PDB entry 7DNK | electron microscopy, 6.41 A resolution (low resolution: residue-level contacts below are approximate; hydrogen-bond / salt-bridge calls are withheld) | chains C and E of the 7 polymer chains in the assembly

== Chain C (and E) ==
Name: Major capsid protein L1
Source organism: Human papillomavirus type 58
Notes: chain E of this document is another copy of the same molecule, construct and numbering; everything in this record applies to it too
Reference sequence: P26535 (VL1_HPV58); residues -25 to 498 here correspond to UniProt positions 1-524 (UniProt number = residue number + 26)
Chain sequence (524 residues; row label = number of the first residue in the row; numbers below 1 keep their minus sign (Met-25 is residue -25)):
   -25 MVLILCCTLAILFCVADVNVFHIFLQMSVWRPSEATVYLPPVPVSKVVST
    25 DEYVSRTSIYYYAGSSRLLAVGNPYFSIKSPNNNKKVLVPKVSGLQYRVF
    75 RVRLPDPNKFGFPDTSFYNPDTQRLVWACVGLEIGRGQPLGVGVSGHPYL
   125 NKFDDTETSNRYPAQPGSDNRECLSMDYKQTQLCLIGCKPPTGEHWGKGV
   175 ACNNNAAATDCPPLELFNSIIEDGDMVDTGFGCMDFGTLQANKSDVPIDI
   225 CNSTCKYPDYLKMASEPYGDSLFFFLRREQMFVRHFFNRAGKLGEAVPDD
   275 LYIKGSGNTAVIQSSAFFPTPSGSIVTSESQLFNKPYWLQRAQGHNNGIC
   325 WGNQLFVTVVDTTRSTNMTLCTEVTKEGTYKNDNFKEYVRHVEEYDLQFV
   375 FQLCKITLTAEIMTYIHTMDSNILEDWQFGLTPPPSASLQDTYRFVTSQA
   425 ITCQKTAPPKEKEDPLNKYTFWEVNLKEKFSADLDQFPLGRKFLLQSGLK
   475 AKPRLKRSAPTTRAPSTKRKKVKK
Unresolved in the structure: -25 to 1, 474-498

== Chain C / chain E interface ==
Residue-residue contacts - 8 pairs, chain C then chain E:
  Ile277(C) with Glu351(E); Gly352(E); Thr353(E); Tyr354(E)
  Lys278(C) with Gly352(E); Thr353(E); Tyr354(E)
  Ser280(C) with Thr353(E)
Other interface residues (no listed pair), chain C (4 interface residues in all): Gly279
Other interface residues (no listed pair), chain E (5 interface residues in all): Phe359

== In short ==
Chain C and chain E form an interface of 4 and 5 residues respectively.
Both chains are Major capsid protein L1 (Human papillomavirus type 58). Entry 7DNK (2-fold subparticles
refinement of human papillomavirus type 58 pseudovirus in complexed with the Fab fragment of ...) was
determined by electron microscopy, deposited together with 7DNH and 7DNL.
